Entry 6KYV (X-ray diffraction, 3.00 A resolution); this record covers chains A and B.

Chain A:
Molecule: 22-nt RNA strand
Sequence (22 nucleotides; each row starts with the number of its first residue):
     1 GGUAGACGCU UCGGCGUUUG CC

Chain B:
Name: Probable ATP-dependent RNA helicase DDX58
Source organism: Homo sapiens
Notes: EC 3.6.4.13
UniProtKB: O95786 (DDX58_HUMAN); numbering as in UniProt (aligned over 242-922)
Amino-acid sequence (684 residues; each row starts with the number of its first residue):
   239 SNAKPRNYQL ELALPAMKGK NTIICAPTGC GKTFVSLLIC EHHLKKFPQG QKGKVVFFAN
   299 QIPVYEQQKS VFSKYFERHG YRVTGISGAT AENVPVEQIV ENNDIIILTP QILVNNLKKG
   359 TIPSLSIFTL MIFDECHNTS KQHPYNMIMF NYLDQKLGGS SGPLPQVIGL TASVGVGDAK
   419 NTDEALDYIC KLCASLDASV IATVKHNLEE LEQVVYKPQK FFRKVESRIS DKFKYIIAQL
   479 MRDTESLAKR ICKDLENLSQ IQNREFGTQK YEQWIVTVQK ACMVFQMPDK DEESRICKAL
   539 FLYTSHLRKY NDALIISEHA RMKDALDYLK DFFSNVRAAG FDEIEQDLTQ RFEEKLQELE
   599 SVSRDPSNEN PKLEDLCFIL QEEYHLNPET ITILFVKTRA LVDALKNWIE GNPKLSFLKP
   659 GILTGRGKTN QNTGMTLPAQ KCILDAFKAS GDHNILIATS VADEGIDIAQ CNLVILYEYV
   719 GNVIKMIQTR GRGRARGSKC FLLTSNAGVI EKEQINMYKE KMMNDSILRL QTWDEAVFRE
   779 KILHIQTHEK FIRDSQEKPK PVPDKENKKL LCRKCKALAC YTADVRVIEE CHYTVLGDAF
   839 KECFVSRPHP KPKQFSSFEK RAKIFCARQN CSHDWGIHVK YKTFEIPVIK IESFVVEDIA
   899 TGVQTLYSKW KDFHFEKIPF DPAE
Disordered / not traced: 239-241, 577-579, 795-796, 919-922
Sequence notes: expression tag (239-241)
Metal / ion sites: Zn2+: Cys810, Cys813, Cys864, Cys869
Swiss-Prot annotation at these positions:
  - motif: Asp372 to His375 (DECH box)
  - binding site (ATP): Ala264 to Thr271
  - binding site (Zn(2+)): Cys810, Cys813, Cys864, Cys869
  - modified residue: Asn495 (Microbial infection: Deamidated asparagine), Asn549 (Microbial infection: Deamidated asparagine), Thr770 (Phosphothreonine), Ser854 (Phosphoserine), Ser855 (Phosphoserine), Lys858 (N6-acetyllysine), Lys909 (N6-acetyllysine)
  - cross-link: Lys812 (Glycyl lysine isopeptide (Lys-Gly) (interchain with G-Cter in ubiquitin))
  - natural variant: Cys268 (C268F: In SGMRT2), Glu373 (E373A: In SGMRT2)
  - mutagenesis: Lys270 (K270A: No IRF3 signaling activity. Loss of dsRNA-induced ATPase activity. No effect on ds-RNA binding. Changed RIG-I signaling pathway), Asp372 to His375 (Loss of dsRNA-induced ATPase activity. No effect on ds-RNA binding. Changed RIG-I signaling pathway), Thr409 to Ser411 (Loss of dsRNA-induced ATPase activity. No effect on ds-RNA binding. Changed RIG-I signaling pathway), Asn495 (N495Q: Complete loss of herpes simplex virus 1 UL37-mediated deamidation; when associated with Q-549), Asn549 (N549Q: Complete loss of herpes simplex virus 1 UL37-mediated deamidation; when associated with Q-495), Phe633 to Thr636 (Loss of dsRNA-induced ATPase activity. Changed RIG-I signaling pathway), Thr697 to Asp701 (No effect on dsRNA-induced ATPase activity. Changed RIG-I signaling pathway), Gln726 to Arg730 (Loss of dsRNA-induced ATPase activity. Changed RIG-I signaling pathway), Lys788 (K788R: Decreased polyubiquitination. Loss of function in RIG-I signaling pathway. Decreased ubiquitination and function in RIG-I signaling pathway without effect on RNA-binding ...), Lys849 (K849R: Decreased ubiquitination and function in RIG-I signaling pathway without effect on RNA-binding; when associated with R-788, R-851, R-888, R-907 and R-909), Lys851 (K851R: Decreased ubiquitination and function in RIG-I signaling pathway without effect on RNA-binding; when associated with R-788, R-849, R-888, R-907 and R-909), Lys888 (K888R: Decreased ubiquitination and function in RIG-I signaling pathway without effect on RNA-binding; when associated with R-788, R-849, R-851, R-907 and R-909), 2 further mutagenesis entries in UniProt

Chain A / chain B interface:
Contacting residue pairs - 66 pairs, chain A then chain B:
  G1(A) with Thr667(B), base contact; Asn668(B), hydrogen bond to the base; His830(B), hydrogen bond to the sugar; Phe853(B), stacking on the base; Lys858(B), hydrogen bond to the base; Gly874(B), sugar contact; Ile875(B), sugar contact; Val886(B), sugar contact; Lys888(B), phosphate contact
  G2(A) with His830(B), sugar contact; Lys888(B), phosphate contact; Trp908(B), phosphate contact
  U3(A) with Lys907(B), phosphate contact
  A4(A) with Gln380(B), phosphate contact; His381(B), sugar contact; Pro382(B), sugar contact
  G5(A) with Lys379(B), phosphate contact; Gln380(B), hydrogen bond to the phosphate
  A6(A) with Asn720(B), hydrogen bond to the phosphate
  C7(A) with Asn720(B), phosphate contact; Lys750(B), hydrogen bond to the phosphate
  G8(A) with Gln507(B), base contact; Lys750(B), salt bridge to the phosphate
  C9(A) with Gln511(B), hydrogen bond to the sugar
  U11(A) with Gln498(B), hydrogen bond to the base; Ile499(B), base contact; Gln500(B), hydrogen bond to the base
  C15(A) with Gln507(B), base contact; Val514(B), phosphate contact; Lys518(B), salt bridge to the phosphate; Ser906(B), hydrogen bond to the phosphate
  G16(A) with Gln507(B), sugar contact; Glu510(B), hydrogen bond to the sugar; Arg546(B), hydrogen bond to the phosphate
  U17(A) with Arg546(B), salt bridge to the phosphate; Lys635(B), sugar contact; Thr636(B), sugar contact
  U18(A) with Lys635(B), sugar contact; Thr636(B), sugar contact; Arg637(B), hydrogen bond to the phosphate; Thr697(B), phosphate contact; Ser698(B), sugar contact
  U19(A) with Arg637(B), phosphate contact; Thr662(B), phosphate contact; Gly663(B), hydrogen bond to the phosphate; Thr697(B), hydrogen bond to the phosphate; Ser698(B), sugar contact; Ala700(B), sugar contact
  G20(A) with Asn298(B), hydrogen bond to the sugar; Gln299(B), phosphate contact; Gly663(B), phosphate contact; Arg664(B), hydrogen bond to the phosphate; Gln678(B), hydrogen bond to the phosphate
  C21(A) with Asn298(B), sugar contact; Gln299(B), phosphate contact; Ile300(B), hydrogen bond to the phosphate; Thr347(B), phosphate contact; Gln349(B), sugar contact; Thr667(B), base contact
  C22(A) with Ser325(B), phosphate contact; Gly326(B), hydrogen bond to the phosphate; Glu330(B), phosphate contact; Thr347(B), hydrogen bond to the phosphate; Gln349(B), sugar contact; Asn353(B), hydrogen bond to the sugar; Phe853(B), base contact
Interface residues without a listed pair, chain A (20 interface residues in all): U10, G14
Interface residues without a listed pair, chain B (56 interface residues in all): Pro301, Ala329, Asn376, Ser378, Val718, Gly719, Lys723, Cys829, Ile887, Ile889

Summary:
20 residues of chain A face 56 of chain B across their interface, with 22 hydrogen bonds, 3 salt bridges and 1
aromatic stacking contact. Polar pairs include G1(A)-Asn668(B), G1(A)-Lys858(B) and U11(A)-Gln498(B).
Here chain A is a 22-nt RNA strand and chain B is Probable ATP-dependent RNA helicase DDX58 (Homo sapiens).
Entry 6KYV (Crystal Structure of RIG-I and hairpin RNA with G-U wobble base pairs) was determined by X-ray
diffraction.
